8UKR - chains A and B of the 13 polymer chains in the assembly; structure by X-ray diffraction, 3.78 A resolution.

== Chain A ==
Name: DNA-directed RNA polymerase II subunit RPB1
From: Saccharomyces cerevisiae S288C
Notes: EC 2.7.7.6
Reference sequence: P04050 (RPB1_YEAST); residue numbers follow UniProt; this construct covers 1-1733
Chain sequence (1733 residues; row label = number of the first residue in the row):
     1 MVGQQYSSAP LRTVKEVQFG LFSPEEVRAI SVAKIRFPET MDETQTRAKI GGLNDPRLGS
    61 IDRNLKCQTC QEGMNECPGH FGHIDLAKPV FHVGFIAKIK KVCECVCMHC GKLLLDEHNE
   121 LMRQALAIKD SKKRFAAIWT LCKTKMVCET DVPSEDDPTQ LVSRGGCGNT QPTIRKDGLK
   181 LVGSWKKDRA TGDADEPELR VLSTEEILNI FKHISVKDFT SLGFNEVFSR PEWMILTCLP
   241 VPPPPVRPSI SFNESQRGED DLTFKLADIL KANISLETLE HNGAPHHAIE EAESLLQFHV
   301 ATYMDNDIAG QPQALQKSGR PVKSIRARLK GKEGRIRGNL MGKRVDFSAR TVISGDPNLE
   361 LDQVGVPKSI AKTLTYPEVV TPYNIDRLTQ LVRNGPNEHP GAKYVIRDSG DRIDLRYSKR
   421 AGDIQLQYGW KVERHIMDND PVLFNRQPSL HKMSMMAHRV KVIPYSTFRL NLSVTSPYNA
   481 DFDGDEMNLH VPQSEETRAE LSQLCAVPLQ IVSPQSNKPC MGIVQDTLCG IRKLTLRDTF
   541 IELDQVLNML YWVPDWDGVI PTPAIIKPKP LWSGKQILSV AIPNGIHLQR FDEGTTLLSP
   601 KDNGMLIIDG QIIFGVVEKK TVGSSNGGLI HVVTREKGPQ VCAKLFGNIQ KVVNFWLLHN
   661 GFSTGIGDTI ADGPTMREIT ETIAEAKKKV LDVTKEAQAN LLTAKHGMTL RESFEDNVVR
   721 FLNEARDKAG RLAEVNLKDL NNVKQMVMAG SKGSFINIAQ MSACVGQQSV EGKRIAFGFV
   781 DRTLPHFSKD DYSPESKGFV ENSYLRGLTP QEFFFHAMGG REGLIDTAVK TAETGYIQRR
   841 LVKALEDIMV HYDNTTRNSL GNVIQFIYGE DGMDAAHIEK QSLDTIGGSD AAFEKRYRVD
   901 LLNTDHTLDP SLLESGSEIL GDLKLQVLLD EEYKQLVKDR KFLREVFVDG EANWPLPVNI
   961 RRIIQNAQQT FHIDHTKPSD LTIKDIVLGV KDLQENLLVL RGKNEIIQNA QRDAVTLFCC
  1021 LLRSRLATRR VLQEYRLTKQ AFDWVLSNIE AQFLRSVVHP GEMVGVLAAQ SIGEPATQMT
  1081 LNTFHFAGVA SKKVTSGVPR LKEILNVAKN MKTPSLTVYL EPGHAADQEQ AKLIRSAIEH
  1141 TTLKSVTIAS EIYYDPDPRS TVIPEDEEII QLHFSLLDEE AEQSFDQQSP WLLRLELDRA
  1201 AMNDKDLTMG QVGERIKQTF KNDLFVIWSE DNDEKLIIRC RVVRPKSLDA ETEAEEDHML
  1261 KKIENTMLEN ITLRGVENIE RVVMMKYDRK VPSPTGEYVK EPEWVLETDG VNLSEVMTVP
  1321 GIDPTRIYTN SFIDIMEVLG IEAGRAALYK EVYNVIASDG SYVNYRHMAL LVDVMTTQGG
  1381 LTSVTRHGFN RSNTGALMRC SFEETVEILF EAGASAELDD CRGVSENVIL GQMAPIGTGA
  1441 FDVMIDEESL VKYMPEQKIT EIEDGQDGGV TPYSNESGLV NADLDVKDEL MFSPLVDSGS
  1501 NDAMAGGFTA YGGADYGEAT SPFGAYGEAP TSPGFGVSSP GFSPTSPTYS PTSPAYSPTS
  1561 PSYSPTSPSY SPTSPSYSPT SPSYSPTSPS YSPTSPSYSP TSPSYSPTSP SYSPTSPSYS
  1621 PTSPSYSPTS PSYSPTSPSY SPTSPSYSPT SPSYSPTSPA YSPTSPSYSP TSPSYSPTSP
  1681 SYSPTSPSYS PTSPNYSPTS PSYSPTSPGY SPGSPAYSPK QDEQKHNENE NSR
Unresolved in the structure: 1-2, 154-160, 187-198, 250-256, 1082-1091, 1177-1187, 1244-1256, 1447-1733
Metal / ion sites: Zn2+ site 1: Cys67, Cys70, Cys77, His80; Zn2+ site 2: Cys107, Cys110, Cys148, Cys167; Mg2+: Asp481, Asp483, Asp485
Small-molecule neighbours: ATP (adenosine-5'-triphosphate): Arg446, Asn479, Asp481, Lys752

== Chain B ==
Name: DNA-directed RNA polymerase II subunit RPB2
From: Saccharomyces cerevisiae S288C
Notes: EC 2.7.7.6
Reference sequence: P08518 (RPB2_YEAST); numbering as in UniProt (aligned over 1-1224)
Chain sequence (1224 residues; numbered 1 to 1224; the number before each row is that of its first residue):
     1 MSDLANSEKY YDEDPYGFED ESAPITAEDS WAVISAFFRE KGLVSQQLDS FNQFVDYTLQ
    61 DIICEDSTLI LEQLAQHTTE SDNISRKYEI SFGKIYVTKP MVNESDGVTH ALYPQEARLR
   121 NLTYSSGLFV DVKKRTYEAI DVPGRELKYE LIAEESEDDS ESGKVFIGRL PIMLRSKNCY
   181 LSEATESDLY KLKECPFDMG GYFIINGSEK VLIAQERSAG NIVQVFKKAA PSPISHVAEI
   241 RSALEKGSRF ISTLQVKLYG REGSSARTIK ATLPYIKQDI PIVIIFRALG IIPDGEILEH
   301 ICYDVNDWQM LEMLKPCVED GFVIQDRETA LDFIGRRGTA LGIKKEKRIQ YAKDILQKEF
   361 LPHITQLEGF ESRKAFFLGY MINRLLLCAL DRKDQDDRDH FGKKRLDLAG PLLAQLFKTL
   421 FKKLTKDIFR YMQRTVEEAH DFNMKLAINA KTITSGLKYA LATGNWGEQK KAMSSRAGVS
   481 QVLNRYTYSS TLSHLRRTNT PIGRDGKLAK PRQLHNTHWG LVCPAETPEG QACGLVKNLS
   541 LMSCISVGTD PMPIITFLSE WGMEPLEDYV PHQSPDATRV FVNGVWHGVH RNPARLMETL
   601 RTLRRKGDIN PEVSMIRDIR EKELKIFTDA GRVYRPLFIV EDDESLGHKE LKVRKGHIAK
   661 LMATEYQDIE GGFEDVEEYT WSSLLNEGLV EYIDAEEEES ILIAMQPEDL EPAEANEEND
   721 LDVDPAKRIR VSHHATTFTH CEIHPSMILG VAASIIPFPD HNQSPRNTYQ SAMGKQAMGV
   781 FLTNYNVRMD TMANILYYPQ KPLGTTRAME YLKFRELPAG QNAIVAIACY SGYNQEDSMI
   841 MNQSSIDRGL FRSLFFRSYM DQEKKYGMSI TETFEKPQRT NTLRMKHGTY DKLDDDGLIA
   901 PGVRVSGEDV IIGKTTPISP DEEELGQRTA YHSKRDASTP LRSTENGIVD QVLVTTNQDG
   961 LKFVKVRVRT TKIPQIGDKF ASRHGQKGTI GITYRREDMP FTAEGIVPDL IINPHAIPSR
  1021 MTVAHLIECL LSKVAALSGN EGDASPFTDI TVEGISKLLR EHGYQSRGFE VMYNGHTGKK
  1081 LMAQIFFGPT YYQRLRHMVD DKIHARARGP MQVLTRQPVE GRSRDGGLRF GEMERDCMIA
  1141 HGAASFLKER LMEASDAFRV HICGICGLMT VIAKLNHNQF ECKGCDNKID IYQIHIPYAA
  1201 KLLFQELMAM NITPRLYTDR SRDF
Unresolved in the structure: 1-19, 76-85, 139-161, 338-344, 439-445, 503-508, 644-646, 669-675, 715-720, 920-929, 1222-1224
Metal / ion sites: Zn2+: Cys1163, Cys1166, Cys1182, Cys1185
Small-molecule neighbours: ATP (adenosine-5'-triphosphate): Arg766, Asp837, Ala1016, Ser1019, Arg1020

== How chain A and chain B interact ==
Residue-residue contacts (416):
  Gln4(A) - Arg1159(B)  hydrogen bond
  Gln4(A) - Gln1193(B)
  Gln4(A) - His1195(B)
  Gln5(A) - Arg1159(B)  hydrogen bond (backbone-side chain)
  Gln5(A) - Leu1175(B)
  Tyr6(A) - Leu1175(B)
  Ser7(A) - Arg1159(B)
  Ser7(A) - His1161(B)  hydrogen bond
  Ser7(A) - Leu1175(B)
  Ser7(A) - Gln1193(B)
  Ser8(A) - Phe1180(B)
  Ser8(A) - Ile1191(B)
  Ala9(A) - Ile1191(B)  hydrophobic
  Ala9(A) - Tyr1192(B)
  Ala9(A) - Gln1193(B)
  Pro10(A) - Ile1191(B)
  Pro10(A) - Tyr1192(B)
  Pro10(A) - Gln1193(B)  hydrogen bond (backbone-backbone)
  Leu11(A) - Gln1193(B)
  Leu11(A) - Ile1194(B)
  Leu11(A) - His1195(B)
  Arg12(A) - Tyr1192(B)  hydrogen bond
  Arg12(A) - Gln1193(B)  hydrogen bond (backbone-backbone)
  Arg12(A) - Ile1194(B)
  Arg12(A) - Thr1218(B)  hydrogen bond
  Thr13(A) - Thr1218(B)
  Val14(A) - Ile1194(B)  hydrophobic
  Val14(A) - Leu1216(B)  hydrophobic
  Val14(A) - Tyr1217(B)
  Val14(A) - Thr1218(B)
  Lys15(A) - Tyr1217(B)  hydrogen bond (backbone-backbone)
  Lys15(A) - Thr1218(B)  hydrogen bond (side chain-backbone)
  Glu16(A) - Tyr1217(B)  hydrogen bond (backbone-backbone)
  Glu16(A) - Asp1219(B)
  Glu16(A) - Arg1220(B)
  Glu16(A) - Ser1221(B)  hydrogen bond (side chain-backbone)
  Val17(A) - Arg1215(B)
  Val17(A) - Leu1216(B)  hydrophobic
  Gln18(A) - Thr1213(B)
  Gln18(A) - Arg1215(B)  hydrogen bond (backbone-backbone)
  Gln18(A) - Tyr1217(B)
  Phe19(A) - Ile1212(B)  hydrophobic
  Phe19(A) - Thr1213(B)
  Gly20(A) - Ile1212(B)
  Gly20(A) - Thr1213(B)  hydrogen bond (backbone-backbone)
  Leu21(A) - Asn1211(B)
  Leu21(A) - Ile1212(B)  hydrophobic
  Leu21(A) - Thr1213(B)
  Phe22(A) - Leu1168(B)  hydrophobic
  Phe22(A) - Met1208(B)
  Phe22(A) - Met1210(B)
  Phe22(A) - Asn1211(B)  hydrogen bond (backbone-backbone)
  Phe22(A) - Thr1213(B)
  Glu26(A) - Arg1215(B)  salt bridge
  Ala29(A) - Lys1183(B)
  Ile30(A) - Cys1166(B)  hydrophobic
  Ile30(A) - Thr1170(B)
  Ile30(A) - Lys1183(B)
  Ser31(A) - Lys1183(B)  hydrogen bond (backbone-side chain)
  Val32(A) - Lys1183(B)
  Gln68(A) - Ile1172(B)
  Thr69(A) - Ile1172(B)
  Thr69(A) - Lys1174(B)
  Thr69(A) - Glu1181(B)
  Cys70(A) - Ile1172(B)  hydrophobic
  Cys70(A) - Ala1173(B)
  Cys70(A) - Lys1174(B)
  Gln71(A) - Lys1174(B)
  Gln71(A) - Asn1176(B)  hydrogen bond
  Gln71(A) - His1177(B)  hydrogen bond
  Glu72(A) - Ala1173(B)
  Glu72(A) - Lys1174(B)
  Glu72(A) - Leu1175(B)  hydrogen bond (side chain-backbone)
  Glu72(A) - Asn1176(B)
  Asn75(A) - Arg1116(B)  hydrogen bond
  Asn75(A) - Phe1158(B)
  Glu76(A) - Arg1159(B)  salt bridge
  Pro78(A) - Met1169(B)  hydrophobic
  Pro78(A) - Ile1172(B)  hydrophobic
  Pro78(A) - Lys1201(B)  hydrogen bond (backbone-side chain)
  Pro78(A) - Gln1205(B)  hydrogen bond (backbone-side chain)
  His80(A) - Ile1172(B)
  Phe81(A) - Gln1205(B)
  Phe81(A) - Met1208(B)  hydrophobic
  Phe81(A) - Ala1209(B)
  Phe95(A) - Asn1211(B)
  Phe95(A) - Ile1212(B)  hydrophobic
  Phe228(A) - Arg1215(B)
  Phe228(A) - Tyr1217(B)
  Trp233(A) - Asn1211(B)  hydrogen bond (backbone-side chain)
  Leu236(A) - Asn1211(B)
  Pro240(A) - Met1208(B)
  Pro240(A) - Ala1209(B)
  Pro242(A) - Ala1209(B)  hydrophobic
  Pro243(A) - Gln1205(B)
  Pro245(A) - Leu1114(B)
  Pro245(A) - Tyr1198(B)
  Val246(A) - Leu1114(B)
  Val246(A) - Gln1205(B)
  Pro248(A) - Leu1114(B)
  Tyr303(A) - Ala1209(B)
  Met304(A) - Met1210(B)  hydrophobic
  Ser318(A) - Gln469(B)
  Ile325(A) - Glu1206(B)
  Ile325(A) - Met1210(B)  hydrophobic
  Arg326(A) - Met1210(B)
  Arg328(A) - Leu1202(B)
  Arg328(A) - Glu1206(B)  salt bridge
  Leu329(A) - Leu1203(B)  hydrophobic
  Leu329(A) - Glu1206(B)
  Leu329(A) - Leu1207(B)  hydrophobic
  Arg335(A) - Ala1199(B)
  Arg335(A) - Leu1202(B)
  Arg335(A) - Leu1203(B)
  Arg335(A) - Glu1206(B)  salt bridge
  Ile336(A) - Leu1203(B)  hydrophobic
  Arg337(A) - Glu1132(B)  salt bridge
  Gly338(A) - Arg1129(B)  hydrogen bond (backbone-side chain)
  Asn339(A) - Thr1115(B)
  Asn339(A) - Gln1117(B)  hydrogen bond (backbone-side chain)
  Leu340(A) - Ala1199(B)  hydrophobic
  Leu340(A) - Ala1200(B)
  Leu340(A) - Leu1203(B)  hydrophobic
  Met341(A) - Glu1132(B)
  Met341(A) - Arg1135(B)
  Gly342(A) - Arg1129(B)  hydrogen bond (backbone-side chain)
  Gly342(A) - Phe1130(B)
  Lys343(A) - Gln1117(B)
  Lys343(A) - Phe1130(B)  hydrogen bond (backbone-backbone)
  Lys343(A) - Leu1151(B)
  Lys343(A) - Asp1156(B)  salt bridge
  Lys343(A) - Pro1197(B)
  Lys343(A) - Ala1199(B)
  Arg344(A) - Gln1117(B)  hydrogen bond (backbone-side chain)
  Arg344(A) - Pro1118(B)
  Arg344(A) - Glu1120(B)
  Arg344(A) - Gly1127(B)  hydrogen bond (side chain-backbone)
  Arg344(A) - Leu1128(B)
  Arg344(A) - Arg1129(B)
  Arg344(A) - Ser1155(B)  hydrogen bond (backbone-side chain)
  Val345(A) - Gly1127(B)
  Val345(A) - Leu1128(B)  hydrogen bond (backbone-backbone)
  Val345(A) - Phe1130(B)  hydrophobic
  Val345(A) - Arg1150(B)
  Val345(A) - Ser1155(B)
  Asp346(A) - Arg1106(B)  salt bridge
  Asp346(A) - Ala1107(B)
  Asp346(A) - Arg1108(B)  salt bridge
  Asp346(A) - Gly1109(B)  hydrogen bond (side chain-backbone)
  Asp346(A) - Met1111(B)
  Asp346(A) - Arg1150(B)  hydrogen bond (backbone-side chain)
  Asp346(A) - Ala1154(B)
  Phe347(A) - Arg1106(B)  hydrogen bond (backbone-backbone)
  Phe347(A) - Ala1107(B)  hydrogen bond (backbone-backbone)
  Phe347(A) - Arg1150(B)  hydrogen bond (backbone-side chain)
  Ser348(A) - Arg1106(B)  hydrogen bond (backbone-backbone)
  Ser348(A) - Gly1127(B)
  Ser348(A) - Leu1128(B)  hydrogen bond (side chain-backbone)
  Ala349(A) - His1104(B)
  Ala349(A) - Leu1128(B)
  Arg350(A) - Ile1103(B)
  Arg350(A) - His1104(B)  hydrogen bond (backbone-backbone)
  Arg350(A) - Leu1128(B)
  Thr351(A) - Ile1103(B)
  Val352(A) - Gly977(B)
  Val352(A) - Thr989(B)
  Val352(A) - Val1099(B)  hydrophobic
  Gly355(A) - Tyr833(B)
  Asp356(A) - Tyr833(B)  hydrogen bond
  Pro357(A) - Ser831(B)
  Pro357(A) - Gly832(B)
  Pro357(A) - Tyr833(B)
  Asn358(A) - Tyr833(B)  hydrogen bond
  Ile370(A) - Ile1103(B)  hydrophobic
  Ile370(A) - Ala1105(B)  hydrophobic
  Thr373(A) - Ala1105(B)
  Thr373(A) - Ala1107(B)
  Leu374(A) - Ala1107(B)  hydrophobic
  Thr375(A) - Ala1107(B)
  Leu443(A) - Met1138(B)  hydrophobic
  Leu443(A) - Phe1146(B)  hydrophobic
  Asn445(A) - Glu1134(B)  hydrogen bond
  Gln447(A) - Glu1134(B)
  Ser449(A) - Met1133(B)  hydrogen bond
  Ser449(A) - Glu1134(B)  hydrogen bond
  Ser449(A) - Cys1137(B)  hydrogen bond (backbone-side chain)
  Leu450(A) - Met1133(B)
  His451(A) - Cys1137(B)  hydrogen bond (backbone-side chain)
  Lys452(A) - Cys1137(B)
  Lys452(A) - Ala1140(B)  hydrogen bond (side chain-backbone)
  Lys452(A) - His1141(B)  hydrogen bond (backbone-side chain)
  Met455(A) - Phe1130(B)  hydrophobic
  Met455(A) - Glu1134(B)
  Met455(A) - Met1138(B)  hydrophobic
  Met455(A) - His1141(B)  hydrogen bond (backbone-side chain)
  Tyr465(A) - Ile976(B)  hydrophobic
  Ser466(A) - Gln975(B)  hydrogen bond
  Ser466(A) - Ile976(B)
  Ser466(A) - Val1099(B)
  Ser466(A) - Ile1103(B)
  Thr467(A) - Ile976(B)
  Thr467(A) - Gly977(B)
  Thr467(A) - Val1099(B)
  Arg469(A) - Tyr833(B)
  Arg469(A) - Ile976(B)
  Arg469(A) - Gly991(B)  hydrogen bond (side chain-backbone)
  Leu472(A) - Gly832(B)
  Leu472(A) - Gln835(B)
  Thr475(A) - Glu836(B)  hydrogen bond
  Ala480(A) - Glu836(B)
  Asp481(A) - Glu836(B)
  Asp481(A) - Asp837(B)
  Phe482(A) - Glu836(B)
  Phe482(A) - Asp837(B)
  Phe482(A) - Thr989(B)  hydrogen bond (backbone-side chain)
  Asp483(A) - Asp837(B)
  Asp483(A) - Lys979(B)
  Asp483(A) - Lys987(B)
  Asp483(A) - Gly988(B)
  Asp483(A) - Thr989(B)  hydrogen bond (backbone-backbone)
  Glu486(A) - Lys1102(B)
  Asn488(A) - Leu1128(B)
  His490(A) - Arg1150(B)
  Val491(A) - Arg1150(B)  hydrogen bond (backbone-side chain)
  Pro492(A) - Glu1149(B)
  Pro492(A) - Arg1150(B)
  Gln493(A) - Glu1149(B)  hydrogen bond (backbone-side chain)
  Ser494(A) - Glu1149(B)  hydrogen bond
  Glu496(A) - Ser1145(B)  hydrogen bond
  Thr497(A) - Ser1145(B)  hydrogen bond
  Thr497(A) - Phe1146(B)
  Thr497(A) - Glu1149(B)  hydrogen bond
  Glu500(A) - Ala1143(B)
  Glu500(A) - Ala1144(B)
  Glu500(A) - Ser1145(B)  hydrogen bond (side chain-backbone)
  Glu500(A) - Phe1146(B)  hydrogen bond (side chain-backbone)
  Leu501(A) - Phe1146(B)  hydrophobic
  Leu504(A) - His1141(B)
  Gln510(A) - His1141(B)  hydrogen bond
  Val524(A) - Gln835(B)
  Gln525(A) - Gln835(B)
  Gln525(A) - Glu836(B)  hydrogen bond
  Gln525(A) - His1015(B)  hydrogen bond
  Asp526(A) - Cys829(B)  hydrogen bond
  Asp526(A) - Asn834(B)
  Asp526(A) - Gln835(B)  hydrogen bond
  Asp526(A) - Asn1013(B)  hydrogen bond
  Asp526(A) - His1015(B)  salt bridge
  Cys529(A) - His1015(B)
  Asn654(A) - Gln835(B)  hydrogen bond
  Leu657(A) - Cys829(B)  hydrophobic
  Leu658(A) - Cys829(B)
  Leu658(A) - Ser831(B)
  Leu658(A) - Asn1074(B)  hydrogen bond (backbone-side chain)
  Leu658(A) - Leu1081(B)
  His659(A) - Asn1074(B)
  His659(A) - Leu1081(B)
  His659(A) - Met1082(B)  hydrogen bond (backbone-backbone)
  Asn660(A) - Leu1081(B)
  Asn660(A) - Met1082(B)  hydrogen bond (backbone-backbone)
  Asn660(A) - Ala1083(B)  hydrogen bond (backbone-backbone)
  Gly661(A) - Ala1083(B)
  Phe662(A) - Ile827(B)
  Phe662(A) - Ala828(B)
  Phe662(A) - Cys829(B)  hydrophobic
  Phe662(A) - Pro1014(B)
  Phe662(A) - His1015(B)
  Phe662(A) - Ile1085(B)
  Ser663(A) - Ile827(B)
  Ser663(A) - Pro1014(B)
  Ser663(A) - Phe1069(B)
  Ser663(A) - Gln1084(B)  hydrogen bond (side chain-backbone)
  Ser663(A) - Ile1085(B)
  Ser663(A) - Phe1086(B)
  Thr664(A) - Pro1014(B)  hydrogen bond (side chain-backbone)
  Thr664(A) - Ile1017(B)
  Thr664(A) - Phe1069(B)
  Gly665(A) - Leu1026(B)
  Gly665(A) - Phe1069(B)
  Gly665(A) - Phe1086(B)
  Ile666(A) - Leu1026(B)  hydrophobic
  Ile666(A) - Leu1030(B)  hydrophobic
  Ile666(A) - Ser1066(B)
  Ile666(A) - Arg1067(B)
  Ile666(A) - Phe1086(B)  hydrophobic
  Gly667(A) - Arg1067(B)
  Asp668(A) - Phe1069(B)
  Ile670(A) - Glu1053(B)
  Ile670(A) - Arg1067(B)
  Asn742(A) - Phe1069(B)
  Met746(A) - His1015(B)
  Met746(A) - Pro1018(B)  hydrophobic
  Ser751(A) - His1015(B)
  Lys752(A) - His1015(B)
  Lys752(A) - Ser1019(B)
  Asn757(A) - Pro1018(B)
  Asn757(A) - Met1021(B)  hydrogen bond
  Gln760(A) - Met1021(B)
  Met761(A) - Pro1018(B)
  Met761(A) - Met1021(B)  hydrophobic
  Met761(A) - Val1023(B)  hydrophobic
  Glu771(A) - Lys510(B)  salt bridge
  Glu771(A) - Gln513(B)
  Ala776(A) - Asn516(B)  hydrogen bond (backbone-side chain)
  Gly778(A) - His515(B)
  Gly778(A) - Asn516(B)  hydrogen bond (backbone-side chain)
  Phe779(A) - Asn516(B)
  Phe779(A) - Thr517(B)
  Phe779(A) - Glu699(B)
  Val780(A) - Glu699(B)
  Arg782(A) - Glu698(B)  hydrogen bond (side chain-backbone)
  Arg782(A) - Glu699(B)  hydrogen bond (side chain-backbone)
  Arg782(A) - Ile701(B)  hydrogen bond (side chain-backbone)
  Arg782(A) - Leu702(B)
  Thr783(A) - Asn516(B)  hydrogen bond (backbone-side chain)
  Pro785(A) - Trp519(B)
  Pro785(A) - Glu698(B)
  Pro785(A) - Leu702(B)
  Pro785(A) - Ile703(B)  hydrophobic
  His786(A) - Trp519(B)
  His786(A) - Leu702(B)
  His786(A) - Ile703(B)  hydrogen bond (side chain-backbone)
  His786(A) - Ala704(B)  hydrogen bond (side chain-backbone)
  His786(A) - Met705(B)  hydrogen bond (side chain-backbone)
  His786(A) - Phe738(B)
  His786(A) - Glu742(B)  salt bridge
  Phe787(A) - Leu702(B)
  Ser788(A) - Ala735(B)
  Lys789(A) - Arg620(B)
  Glu795(A) - Val731(B)
  Glu801(A) - Ile729(B)
  Asn802(A) - Arg728(B)
  Asn802(A) - Ile729(B)  hydrogen bond (side chain-backbone)
  Tyr804(A) - His761(B)
  Tyr804(A) - Asn762(B)
  Tyr804(A) - Gln763(B)
  Tyr804(A) - Met1021(B)  hydrophobic
  Tyr804(A) - Val1023(B)  hydrophobic
  Leu805(A) - His761(B)  hydrogen bond (backbone-side chain)
  Arg806(A) - Pro725(B)  hydrogen bond (side chain-backbone)
  Arg806(A) - Ala726(B)
  Arg806(A) - Lys727(B)  hydrogen bond (side chain-backbone)
  Arg806(A) - Arg728(B)
  Arg806(A) - Ile729(B)
  Arg806(A) - His761(B)
  Gly807(A) - Arg728(B)
  Gly807(A) - Asp760(B)
  Gly807(A) - His761(B)
  Leu808(A) - Arg728(B)  hydrogen bond (backbone-side chain)
  Leu808(A) - Arg730(B)
  Leu808(A) - Asp760(B)  hydrogen bond (backbone-backbone)
  Leu808(A) - Phe1047(B)
  Thr809(A) - Ile729(B)
  Thr809(A) - Arg730(B)
  Thr809(A) - Phe1047(B)
  Pro810(A) - Trp519(B)
  Pro810(A) - Met705(B)  hydrophobic
  Pro810(A) - Arg730(B)
  Pro810(A) - Pro745(B)  hydrophobic
  Pro810(A) - Phe1047(B)  hydrophobic
  Phe813(A) - Pro524(B)  hydrophobic
  Phe813(A) - Leu749(B)  hydrophobic
  Phe813(A) - Pro759(B)
  Phe813(A) - Asn767(B)
  Phe813(A) - Phe1047(B)  hydrophobic
  Phe814(A) - Leu514(B)  hydrophobic
  Phe814(A) - His515(B)
  Phe814(A) - Trp519(B)  hydrophobic
  Phe814(A) - Pro524(B)  hydrophobic
  His816(A) - Gln763(B)
  His816(A) - Ser764(B)  hydrogen bond
  Ala817(A) - Leu514(B)  hydrophobic
  Ala817(A) - Pro524(B)  hydrophobic
  Ala817(A) - Ser764(B)
  Met818(A) - Leu514(B)
  Arg821(A) - Arg512(B)  hydrogen bond (side chain-backbone)
  Arg821(A) - Pro524(B)  hydrogen bond (side chain-backbone)
  Arg821(A) - Thr527(B)
  Arg821(A) - Gly534(B)
  Leu824(A) - Tyr769(B)
  Ile825(A) - Arg512(B)
  Ile825(A) - Gln513(B)
  Gln838(A) - Met1133(B)  hydrogen bond
  Val842(A) - Asp1136(B)
  Glu846(A) - Arg1135(B)  salt bridge
  Met1063(A) - Ile1139(B)
  Val1066(A) - Asp1136(B)
  Gln1070(A) - Asp1136(B)  hydrogen bond (side chain-backbone)
  Gln1070(A) - Cys1137(B)
  Gln1070(A) - Ala1140(B)
  Asn1265(A) - Ser265(B)
  Leu1409(A) - Ile1212(B)
  Phe1410(A) - Met1210(B)  hydrophobic
  Phe1410(A) - Ile1212(B)  hydrophobic
  Gly1413(A) - Ile1212(B)
  Leu1418(A) - Ser1221(B)
  Val1424(A) - Ile1139(B)  hydrophobic
  Ser1425(A) - Arg1135(B)  hydrogen bond
  Val1428(A) - Leu1151(B)  hydrophobic
  Ile1429(A) - Pro1197(B)
  Ile1429(A) - Ala1200(B)
  Leu1430(A) - His1195(B)
  Leu1430(A) - Ile1196(B)
  Leu1430(A) - Pro1197(B)
  Gly1431(A) - Lys1148(B)
  Gly1431(A) - Met1152(B)
  Gly1431(A) - Pro1197(B)
  Met1433(A) - Ala1144(B)  hydrophobic
  Met1433(A) - Ser1145(B)
  Met1433(A) - Lys1148(B)
  Ile1436(A) - Gly1142(B)
  Ile1436(A) - Ala1144(B)
  Gly1437(A) - Gly1142(B)
  Thr1438(A) - Gly1142(B)  hydrogen bond (backbone-backbone)
  Thr1438(A) - Ala1144(B)  hydrogen bond (side chain-backbone)
  Gly1439(A) - Ala1144(B)
Other interface residues (no listed pair), chain A (214 interface residues in all): Arg63, Met74, Cys77, Gly79, Met234, Gly319, Ile353, Ser354, Arg446, Met453, Gly484, Cys505, Thr527, Thr669, Val743, Gly753, Val770, Ile775, Phe777, Asp781, Leu784, Gln811, Glu812, Gly820, Glu822, Ala828, Leu1067, Glu1269, Ala1434
Other interface residues (no listed pair), chain B (191 interface residues in all): Gly263, Ser264, His518, Cys523, Gly530, Cys533, His734, Pro765, Thr768, Tyr830, Ser838, Arg884, Arg1020, Ile1027, Val1052, Ser1056, Thr1077, Lys1080, Val1119, Val1171, Asn1178, Pro1214

== In short ==
The interface between chain A and chain B involves 214 residues on one side and 191 on the other, with 98
hydrogen bonds and 12 salt bridges. Among the polar pairs are Glu26(A)-Arg1215(B), Glu76(A)-Arg1159(B) and
Arg328(A)-Glu1206(B). ATP is bound between chain A and chain B.
Chain A is DNA-directed RNA polymerase II subunit RPB1 and chain B is DNA-directed RNA polymerase II subunit
RPB2, both from Saccharomyces cerevisiae S288C; the structure, RNA polymerase II elongation complex with
Fapy-dG lesion soaking with ATP before chemistry, was determined by X-ray diffraction, deposited together with
8UKQ, 8UKS, 8UKT and 8UKU.
